3HVG - chain A; structure by X-ray diffraction, 2.26 A resolution.

[Chain A]
Name: Beta-secretase 1
Organism: Homo sapiens
Notes: EC 3.4.23.46
UniProt: P56817 (BACE1_HUMAN); residues -15 to 392 here correspond to UniProt positions 46-453 (UniProt number = residue number + 61)
Chain sequence (411 residues; numbered -18 to 392; the number before each row is that of its first residue; numbers below 1 keep their minus sign (Leu-18 is residue -18)):
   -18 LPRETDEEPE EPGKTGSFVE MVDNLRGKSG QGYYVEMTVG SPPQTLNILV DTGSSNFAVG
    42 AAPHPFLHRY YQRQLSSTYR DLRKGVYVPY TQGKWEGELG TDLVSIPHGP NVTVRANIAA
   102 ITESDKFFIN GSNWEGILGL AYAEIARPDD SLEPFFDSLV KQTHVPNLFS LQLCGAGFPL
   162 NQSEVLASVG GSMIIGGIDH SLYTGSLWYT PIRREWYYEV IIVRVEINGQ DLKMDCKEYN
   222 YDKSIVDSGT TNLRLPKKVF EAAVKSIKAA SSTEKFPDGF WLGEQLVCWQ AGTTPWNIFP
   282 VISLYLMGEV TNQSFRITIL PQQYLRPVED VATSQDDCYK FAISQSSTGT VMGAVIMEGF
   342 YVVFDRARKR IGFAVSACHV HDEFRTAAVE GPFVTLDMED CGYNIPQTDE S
Unresolved in the structure: -18 to -5, 158-168, 386-392
Construct notes: expression tag (-18 to -16); engineered mutation Lys-5 (Arg56 in P56817), Thr-4 (Arg57 in P56817)
Curated features (UniProtKB/Swiss-Prot):
  - active site: Asp32, Asp228
  - modified residue (N6-acetyllysine): Lys65, Lys214, Lys218, Lys224, Lys238, Lys239, Lys246
  - glycosylation (N-linked (GlcNAc...) asparagine): Asn92, Asn111, Asn162, Asn293
Disulfides: Cys155-Cys359, Cys217-Cys382, Cys269-Cys319
Ligand contacts: 2-amino-6-propylpyrimidin-4(3H)-one (EV0): Leu30, Asp32, Gly34, Tyr71, Thr72, Gln73, Phe108, Trp115, Ile118, Asp228, Gly230, Thr231
From the paper describing this entry:
  - catalytic residues: Asp32, Asp228 (citing earlier work)
  - binding site for 2-amino-6-propylpyrimidin-4(3H)-one: Asp32, Gln73, Lys218, Tyr222, Asp228, Tyr384
  - conformationally variable residues (loop rearrangement): Thr72

[Overview]
Bound to chain A: 2-amino-6-propylpyrimidin-4(3H)-one. From UniProt: active-site residues Asp32 and Asp228.
From the paper: catalytic residues Asp32 and Asp228; a binding site for 2-amino-6-propylpyrimidin-4(3H)-one at
Asp32, Gln73 and Lys218 among others.
Chain A is Beta-secretase 1 (Homo sapiens); the structure, Structure of bace (beta secretase) in Complex with
EV0, was determined by X-ray diffraction together with 3HW1 from the same study.
